PDB entry 8JJ5 | electron microscopy, 3.50 A resolution | chains C and D of the 4 polymer chains in the assembly

== Chain C ==
Name: Uroplakin 3A
Source organism: Sus scrofa
UniProtKB: A0A287AEW0 (A0A287AEW0_PIG); numbering as in UniProt (aligned over 1-285)
Chain sequence (285 residues; each row starts with the number of its first residue):
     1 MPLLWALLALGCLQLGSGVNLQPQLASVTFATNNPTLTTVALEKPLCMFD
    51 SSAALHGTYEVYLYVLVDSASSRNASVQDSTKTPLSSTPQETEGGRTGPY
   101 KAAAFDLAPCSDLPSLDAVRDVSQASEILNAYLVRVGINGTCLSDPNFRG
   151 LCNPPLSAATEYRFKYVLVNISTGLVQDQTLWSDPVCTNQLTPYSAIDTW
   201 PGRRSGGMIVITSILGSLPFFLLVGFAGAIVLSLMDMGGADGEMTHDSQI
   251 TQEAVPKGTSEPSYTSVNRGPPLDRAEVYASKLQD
Unresolved in the structure: 1-18, 237-285
Disulfide bonds: Cys-47/Cys-110, Cys-142/Cys-152
Covalently attached groups: N-acetylglucosamine (NAG) linked to Asn-139, Asn-170
From the paper describing this entry:
  - post-translational modification sites: Asn-139, Asn-170

== Chain D ==
Name: UPK1B
Source organism: Sus scrofa
UniProtKB: Q06AT4 (Q06AT4_PIG); residue numbers follow UniProt; this construct covers 1-260
Chain sequence (260 residues; numbered 1 to 260; the number before each row is that of its first residue):
     1 MAKDDSTVRCFQSLLVFGNVIIGMCGIALTAECIFFVSDQYSLYPLLEAT
    51 DNDDIYGAAWIGIFVGICLFCLSVLGIVGIMKSNRKILLVYFILMFIVYG
   101 FEVASCITAATQRDFFTPNLFLKQMLERYQNNSPPSNDDKWKNNGVTKTW
   151 DRLMLQDYCCGVNGPSDWQKYTSAFRTENNDADYPWPRQCCVMNKLKEPL
   201 NLEACKLGVPGYYHNQGCYELISGPMNRHAWGVAWFGFAILCWTFWVLLG
   251 TMFYWSRIEY
Unresolved in the structure: 1-6
Disulfide bonds: Cys-159/Cys-218, Cys-160/Cys-190, Cys-191/Cys-205
Covalently attached groups: N-acetylglucosamine (NAG) linked to Asn-131
From the paper describing this entry:
  - post-translational modification sites: Asn-131

== Interface between chain C and chain D ==
Residue-residue contacts (81; chain C residue first):
  Phe-30(C) with Gly-208(D); Val-209(D); Pro-210(D)
  Ala-31(C) with Leu-207(D)
  Thr-32(C) with Leu-207(D); Gly-208(D); Tyr-213(D), hydrogen bond
  Asn-33(C) with Pro-165(D), hydrogen bond (side chain-backbone); Trp-186(D); Leu-207(D)
  Thr-36(C) with Gln-169(D)
  Leu-37(C) with Gln-169(D), hydrogen bond (backbone-side chain); Asp-181(D)
  Ala-41(C) with Leu-207(D), hydrophobic
  Val-119(C) with Val-209(D), hydrophobic; Tyr-212(D), hydrogen bond (backbone-side chain)
  Arg-120(C) with Pro-210(D), hydrogen bond (side chain-backbone); Gly-211(D)
  Ala-125(C) with Asn-201(D); Tyr-212(D)
  Ser-126(C) with Asn-201(D), hydrogen bond
  Leu-129(C) with Ala-204(D); Leu-207(D), hydrophobic
  Leu-133(C) with Leu-207(D), hydrophobic
  Arg-135(C) with Glu-203(D), salt bridge; Lys-206(D); Leu-207(D)
  Gly-137(C) with Ala-182(D)
  Ile-138(C) with Ala-182(D); Asp-183(D)
  Asn-189(C) with Gln-169(D); Lys-170(D), hydrogen bond
  Gln-190(C) with Lys-170(D)
  Leu-191(C) with Lys-170(D); Tyr-171(D); Thr-172(D)
  Thr-192(C) with Lys-170(D), hydrogen bond (backbone-backbone); Tyr-171(D); Thr-172(D), hydrogen bond (backbone-backbone)
  Pro-193(C) with Thr-172(D)
  Tyr-194(C) with Glu-127(D), hydrogen bond; Thr-172(D), hydrogen bond (backbone-side chain)
  Ile-197(C) with Leu-122(D), hydrophobic; Leu-126(D), hydrophobic; Tyr-171(D), hydrophobic
  Asp-198(C) with Asn-119(D), hydrogen bond (backbone-side chain)
  Thr-199(C) with Leu-120(D); Lys-123(D)
  Trp-200(C) with Phe-115(D), hydrophobic
  Pro-201(C) with Asp-114(D)
  Arg-204(C) with Asp-114(D), salt bridge
  Ser-205(C) with Arg-113(D), hydrogen bond; Asp-114(D), hydrogen bond
  Gly-207(C) with Arg-113(D); Trp-231(D)
  Met-208(C) with Ala-110(D); Thr-111(D); Arg-113(D); Asp-114(D)
  Val-210(C) with Trp-235(D), hydrophobic
  Ile-211(C) with Ala-110(D), hydrophobic; Trp-235(D), hydrophobic
  Ile-214(C) with Phe-238(D), hydrophobic
  Leu-215(C) with Val-103(D); Phe-238(D), hydrophobic; Leu-241(D), hydrophobic
  Leu-218(C) with Tyr-99(D); Phe-245(D), hydrophobic
  Phe-221(C) with Phe-245(D), hydrophobic
  Leu-222(C) with Tyr-99(D); Phe-245(D), hydrophobic; Leu-248(D), hydrophobic
  Leu-223(C) with Phe-96(D), hydrophobic
  Gly-225(C) with Met-252(D)
  Phe-226(C) with Met-252(D)
  Ala-229(C) with Met-252(D), hydrophobic; Trp-255(D), hydrophobic
  Ile-230(C) with Trp-255(D), hydrophobic
  Leu-232(C) with Ser-256(D)
  Ser-233(C) with Tyr-260(D), hydrogen bond (backbone-side chain)
  Asp-236(C) with Tyr-260(D)
Other interface residues (no listed pair), chain C (53 interface residues in all): Asn-34, Thr-38, Thr-39, Val-122, Gly-140, Arg-203, Thr-212
Other interface residues (no listed pair), chain D (56 interface residues in all): Arg-85, Cys-106, Ile-107, Thr-117, Ser-166, Arg-176, Asn-180, Pro-185, Leu-200, Ala-234, Leu-249, Ile-258

== In short ==
53 residues of chain C face 56 of chain D across their interface; the contacts include 15 hydrogen bonds and 2
salt bridges. Polar pairs include Arg-135(C)/Glu-203(D), Arg-204(C)/Asp-114(D) and Thr-32(C)/Tyr-213(D).
Covalently linked N-acetylglucosamine: at Asn-139(C) and Asn-170(C). N-acetylglucosamine is covalently linked
to Asn-131(D). The paper reports modification sites Asn-139(C), Asn-170(C) and Asn-131(D).
Chain C is Uroplakin 3A and chain D is UPK1B, both from Sus scrofa; the structure, Porcine uroplakin complex,
was determined by electron microscopy.
